9FIA - chains BF and bO of the 69 polymer chains in the assembly; structure by electron microscopy, 3.29 A resolution.

Chain BF:
Molecule: Mitochondrial ribosomal protein, mS147
Source organism: Toxoplasma gondii
UniProtKB: A0A125YYT2 (A0A125YYT2_TOXGM); residues 0-303 here correspond to UniProt positions 1-304 (UniProt number = residue number + 1)
Chain sequence (304 residues; numbered 0 to 303; the number before each row is that of its first residue; numbering starts at 0):
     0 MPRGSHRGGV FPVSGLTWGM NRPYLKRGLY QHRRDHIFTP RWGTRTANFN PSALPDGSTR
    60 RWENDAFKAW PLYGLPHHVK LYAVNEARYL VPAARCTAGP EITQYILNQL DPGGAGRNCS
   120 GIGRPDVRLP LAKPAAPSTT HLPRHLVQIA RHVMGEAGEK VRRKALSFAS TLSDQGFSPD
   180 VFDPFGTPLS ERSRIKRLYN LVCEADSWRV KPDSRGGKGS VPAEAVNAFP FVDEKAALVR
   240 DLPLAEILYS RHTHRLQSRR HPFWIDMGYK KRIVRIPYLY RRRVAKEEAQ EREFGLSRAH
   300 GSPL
Unresolved in the structure: 0, 211-233, 295-303

Chain bO:
Molecule: SSUA
Source organism: Toxoplasma gondii
Sequence (115 nucleotides; numbered 1 to 115; the number before each row is that of its first residue):
     1 AGAGGCUUGA UAGUACUACC GUAAGUACAU AAUAUACAGU CCCAGCAGUA GCGGUUAAAC
    61 UAUAGAAGAG UCGAGUAUUA UCCAUACAUA CCAGGCGUAA AAAGCGUUCA UCCAU

Chain BF / chain bO interface:
Residue-residue contacts (85; chain BF residue first):
  Pro-1(BF) with U76(bO), phosphate contact
  Arg-2(BF) with A15(bO), salt bridge to the phosphate; U76(bO), phosphate contact
  Gly-3(BF) with C72(bO), sugar contact; U76(bO), phosphate contact; A77(bO), phosphate contact
  Ser-4(BF) with U71(bO), hydrogen bond to the base; A77(bO), hydrogen bond to the phosphate
  His-5(BF) with U14(bO), sugar contact; A15(bO), salt bridge to the phosphate; U71(bO), hydrogen bond to the sugar; C72(bO), phosphate contact
  Arg-6(BF) with A77(bO), salt bridge to the phosphate; U78(bO), salt bridge to the phosphate
  Gly-7(BF) with A12(bO), base contact
  Gly-8(BF) with A12(bO), hydrogen bond to the sugar
  Val-9(BF) with U14(bO), base contact
  Phe-10(BF) with A12(bO), sugar contact; G13(bO), stacking on the base; U14(bO), hydrogen bond to the base
  Pro-11(BF) with G13(bO), hydrogen bond to the base; U14(bO), base contact
  Met-19(BF) with U35(bO), base contact
  Pro-22(BF) with U33(bO), base contact
  Leu-24(BF) with U33(bO), base contact; U35(bO), phosphate contact
  Lys-25(BF) with U8(bO), hydrogen bond to the sugar; A34(bO), sugar contact; U35(bO), salt bridge to the phosphate; A69(bO), sugar contact
  Arg-26(BF) with U11(bO), salt bridge to the phosphate; G70(bO), hydrogen bond to the sugar
  Gly-27(BF) with G70(bO), sugar contact
  Leu-28(BF) with U14(bO), base contact; U71(bO), sugar contact
  Tyr-29(BF) with G70(bO), phosphate contact; U71(bO), phosphate contact
  Arg-32(BF) with A31(bO), base contact; A32(bO), base contact
  Arg-33(BF) with A24(bO), hydrogen bond to the phosphate; G25(bO), salt bridge to the phosphate; U26(bO), salt bridge to the phosphate
  Phe-37(BF) with A23(bO), base contact
  Pro-39(BF) with A23(bO), sugar contact; A24(bO), base contact
  Arg-40(BF) with U26(bO), hydrogen bond to the sugar
  Trp-41(BF) with A23(bO), sugar contact; A24(bO), stacking on the base
  Gly-42(BF) with A24(bO), hydrogen bond to the base
  Asn-47(BF) with C28(bO), hydrogen bond to the sugar
  Trp-207(BF) with G21(bO), base contact
  Leu-243(BF) with G13(bO), base contact
  Arg-250(BF) with G21(bO), salt bridge to the phosphate
  His-251(BF) with A23(bO), base contact
  Thr-252(BF) with C20(bO), base contact; G21(bO), sugar contact
  Leu-255(BF) with U14(bO), base contact; A15(bO), phosphate contact
  Gln-256(BF) with C16(bO), hydrogen bond to the phosphate
  Arg-258(BF) with A15(bO), salt bridge to the phosphate
  Arg-259(BF) with C72(bO), salt bridge to the phosphate; G73(bO), hydrogen bond to the base
  His-260(BF) with G73(bO), salt bridge to the phosphate
  Trp-263(BF) with G2(bO), phosphate contact; A3(bO), base contact; G73(bO), stacking on the base; A74(bO), hydrogen bond to the phosphate
  Ile-264(BF) with G25(bO), base contact
  Asp-265(BF) with G25(bO), hydrogen bond to the base
  Tyr-268(BF) with G25(bO), stacking on the base
  Lys-270(BF) with A1(bO), salt bridge to the phosphate; G2(bO), salt bridge to the phosphate
  Ile-272(BF) with U30(bO), base contact
  Val-273(BF) with A67(bO), base contact
  Arg-274(BF) with A1(bO), salt bridge to the phosphate; A67(bO), base contact
  Ile-275(BF) with U30(bO), sugar contact; A31(bO), base contact
  Pro-276(BF) with U30(bO), phosphate contact
  Tyr-277(BF) with A67(bO), base contact
  Tyr-279(BF) with U30(bO), sugar contact; A31(bO), sugar contact
  Arg-280(BF) with U30(bO), salt bridge to the phosphate
  Arg-281(BF) with A66(bO), sugar contact
  Arg-282(BF) with A32(bO), salt bridge to the phosphate
Interface residues without a listed pair, chain BF (56 interface residues in all): Val-12, Gly-14, Thr-38, Arg-271
Interface residues without a listed pair, chain bO (36 interface residues in all): A18, A36

In short:
The interface between chain BF and chain bO involves 56 residues on one side and 36 on the other, with 16
hydrogen bonds, 17 salt bridges and 4 aromatic stacking contacts. Polar contacts include Ser-4(BF)/U71(bO),
Phe-10(BF)/U14(bO) and Pro-11(BF)/G13(bO).
Here chain BF is Mitochondrial ribosomal protein, mS147 and chain bO is SSUA, both from Toxoplasma gondii.
Entry 9FIA (SSU(body) structure derived from the SSU sample of the mitoribosome from T. gondii) was determined
by electron microscopy together with 9FI8 from the same study.
